PDB entry 2Q0L | X-ray diffraction, 1.45 A resolution | chains A and B

# Chain A (and B)
Name: Thioredoxin reductase
Source organism: Helicobacter pylori
Notes: EC 1.8.1.9; chain B of this document is another copy of the same molecule, construct and numbering; everything in this record applies to it too
UniProtKB: P56431 (TRXB_HELPY); residue numbers follow UniProt; this construct covers 1-311
Chain sequence (311 residues; each row starts with the number of its first residue):
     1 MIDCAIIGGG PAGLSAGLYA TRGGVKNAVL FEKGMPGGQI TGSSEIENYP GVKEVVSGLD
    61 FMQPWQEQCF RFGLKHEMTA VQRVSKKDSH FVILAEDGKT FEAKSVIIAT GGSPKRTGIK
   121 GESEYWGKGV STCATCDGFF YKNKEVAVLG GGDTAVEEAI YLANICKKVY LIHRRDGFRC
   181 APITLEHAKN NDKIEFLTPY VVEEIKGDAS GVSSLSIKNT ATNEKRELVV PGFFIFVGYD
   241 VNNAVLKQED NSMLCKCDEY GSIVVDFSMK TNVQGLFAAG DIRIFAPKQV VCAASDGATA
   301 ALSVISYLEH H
Cystine bridges: C133-C136
Small-molecule neighbours:
  - FAD (flavin-adenine dinucleotide): G8, G9, G10, P11, A12, F31, E32, K33, G38, Q39, I40, S43, I46, N48, T79, A80, V81, A109, T110, G111, G112, W126, S131, T132, C133, C136, D137, N242, V245, A279, G280, D281, K288, Q289, V290, A293
  - NADP (NAP; NADP nicotinamide-adenine-dinucleotide phosphate): T117, L149, G150, G151, G152, D153, T154, A155, E157, H173, R174, R175, R179, F236, V237, G238, Y239, Y260

# Chain A / chain B interface
Pairs across the interface (94):
  S15(A) - P50(B)
  L18(A) - N48(B)
  Y19(A) - N48(B)  hydrogen bond
  Y19(A) - T135(B)
  Y19(A) - Q289(B)  hydrogen bond
  Y19(A) - V291(B)
  T21(A) - F139(B)
  R22(A) - E47(B)  salt bridge
  R22(A) - N48(B)
  R22(A) - T135(B)  hydrogen bond (side chain-backbone)
  R22(A) - C136(B)  hydrogen bond (side chain-backbone)
  R22(A) - F139(B)
  R22(A) - F140(B)
  R22(A) - Y161(B)
  R22(A) - I165(B)
  G23(A) - Y161(B)
  G23(A) - I165(B)
  G24(A) - N164(B)  hydrogen bond (backbone-side chain)
  K26(A) - N164(B)  hydrogen bond
  E47(A) - R22(B)  salt bridge
  E47(A) - Q68(B)  hydrogen bond (backbone-side chain)
  E47(A) - F72(B)
  N48(A) - L18(B)
  N48(A) - Y19(B)
  N48(A) - R22(B)
  Y49(A) - Y49(B)  hydrophobic
  Y49(A) - P50(B)  hydrogen bond (side chain-backbone)
  Y49(A) - Q68(B)  hydrogen bond (backbone-side chain)
  P50(A) - S15(B)
  P50(A) - Y49(B)  hydrogen bond (backbone-side chain)
  P50(A) - W65(B)  hydrophobic
  P50(A) - Q68(B)
  G51(A) - W65(B)
  G51(A) - Q68(B)  hydrogen bond (backbone-side chain)
  V52(A) - V52(B)  hydrophobic
  V52(A) - Q68(B)  hydrogen bond (backbone-side chain)
  K53(A) - R71(B)  hydrogen bond (backbone-side chain)
  V55(A) - R71(B)
  W65(A) - P50(B)  hydrophobic
  W65(A) - G51(B)
  E67(A) - K53(B)
  Q68(A) - E47(B)  hydrogen bond (side chain-backbone)
  Q68(A) - Y49(B)  hydrogen bond (side chain-backbone)
  Q68(A) - P50(B)
  Q68(A) - G51(B)  hydrogen bond (side chain-backbone)
  Q68(A) - V52(B)  hydrogen bond (side chain-backbone)
  R71(A) - K53(B)  hydrogen bond (side chain-backbone)
  F72(A) - E47(B)
  F72(A) - F139(B)  hydrophobic
  T135(A) - Y19(B)
  T135(A) - R22(B)  hydrogen bond (backbone-side chain)
  T135(A) - L302(B)
  C136(A) - R22(B)  hydrogen bond (backbone-side chain)
  F139(A) - T21(B)
  F139(A) - R22(B)
  F139(A) - F72(B)  hydrophobic
  F140(A) - R22(B)
  I160(A) - E309(B)
  Y161(A) - R22(B)
  Y161(A) - G23(B)
  Y161(A) - I305(B)  hydrophobic
  N164(A) - G24(B)
  I165(A) - G23(B)
  I165(A) - G24(B)
  H187(A) - H310(B)
  V265(A) - F267(B)
  D266(A) - F267(B)
  F267(A) - V265(B)
  F267(A) - D266(B)
  F267(A) - F267(B)  hydrophobic
  F267(A) - R283(B)
  F267(A) - F285(B)  hydrophobic
  R283(A) - F267(B)
  I284(A) - F267(B)
  F285(A) - F267(B)  hydrophobic
  P287(A) - T299(B)
  P287(A) - L302(B)  hydrophobic
  Q289(A) - Y19(B)  hydrogen bond
  V291(A) - Y19(B)
  V291(A) - V291(B)
  V291(A) - A294(B)  hydrophobic
  V291(A) - S295(B)
  C292(A) - S295(B)  hydrogen bond
  C292(A) - T299(B)
  A294(A) - V291(B)  hydrophobic
  S295(A) - V291(B)
  S295(A) - C292(B)  hydrogen bond
  S295(A) - S295(B)
  T299(A) - P287(B)
  T299(A) - C292(B)
  L302(A) - T135(B)
  I305(A) - Y161(B)  hydrophobic
  E309(A) - I160(B)
  H310(A) - H187(B)
Other interface residues (no listed pair), chain A (49 interface residues in all): P64, A298
Other interface residues (no listed pair), chain B (50 interface residues in all): K26, V55, P64, E67, M269, I284, A298

# Summary
49 residues of chain A face 50 of chain B across their interface, with 23 hydrogen bonds and 2 salt bridges.
Among the polar pairs are R22(A)-E47(B), Y19(A)-N48(B) and Y19(A)-Q289(B). Ligands of chain A: flavin-adenine
dinucleotide and NADP.
Chain A and chain B are both Thioredoxin reductase (Helicobacter pylori); the structure, Helicobacter pylori
thioredoxin reductase reduced by sodium dithionite in complex with NADP+, was determined by X-ray diffraction
(same publication as 2Q0K).
